PDB entry 1Z2L | X-ray diffraction, 2.25 A resolution | chains A and B

# Chain A (and B)
Name: Allantoate amidohydrolase
Source organism: Escherichia coli
Notes: EC 3.5.3.-; chain B of this document is another copy of the same molecule, construct and numbering; everything in this record applies to it too
UniProt: P77425 (ALLC_ECOLI); residues 4-413 here correspond to UniProt positions 2-411 (UniProt number = residue number - 2)
Chain sequence (423 residues; numbered 1 to 423; the number before each row is that of its first residue):
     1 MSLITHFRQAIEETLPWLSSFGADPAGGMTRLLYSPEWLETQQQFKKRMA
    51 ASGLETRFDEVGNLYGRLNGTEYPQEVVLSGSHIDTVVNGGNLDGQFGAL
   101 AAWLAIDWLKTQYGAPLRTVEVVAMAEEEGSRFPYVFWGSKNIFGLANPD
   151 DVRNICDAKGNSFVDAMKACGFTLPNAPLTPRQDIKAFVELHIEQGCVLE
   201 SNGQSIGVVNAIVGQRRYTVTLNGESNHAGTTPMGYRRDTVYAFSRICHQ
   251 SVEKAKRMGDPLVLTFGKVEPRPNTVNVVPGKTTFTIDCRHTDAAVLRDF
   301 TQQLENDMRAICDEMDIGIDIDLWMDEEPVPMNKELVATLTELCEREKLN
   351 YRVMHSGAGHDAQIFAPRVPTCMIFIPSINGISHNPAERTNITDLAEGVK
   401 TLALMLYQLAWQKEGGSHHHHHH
Unresolved in the structure: 1-2, 414-423 (chain B: 1-2, 413-423)
Differences from the reference sequence: expression tag (1-3, 414-423)
Ion coordination: Zn2+ site 1: His83, Asp94, His192; Zn2+ site 2: Asp94, Glu129, His384
Ligand contacts: allantoate ion (1AL): Gln215, Arg217, Asp288, Arg290, His384
Swiss-Prot annotation at these positions:
  - binding site (Zn(2+)): His83, Asp94, Glu129, His192, His384
  - binding site (allantoate): Arg217, Asn277, Arg290

# How chain A and chain B interact
Residue-residue contacts (75):
  Glu194(A) - Thr231(B)
  Gln195(A) - Thr231(B)  hydrogen bond (backbone-side chain)
  Gly196(A) - Thr231(B)
  Cys197(A) - Tyr236(B)  hydrophobic
  Ser201(A) - Tyr236(B)
  Asn202(A) - Tyr236(B)
  His228(A) - Arg290(B)
  His228(A) - Ala358(B)
  Ala229(A) - Val263(B)
  Ala229(A) - Thr265(B)
  Gly230(A) - Arg290(B)
  Gly230(A) - Gly357(B)
  Thr231(A) - Glu194(B)
  Thr231(A) - Gln195(B)  hydrogen bond (side chain-backbone)
  Thr231(A) - Gly196(B)
  Thr231(A) - Gly357(B)
  Thr231(A) - Ala358(B)
  Pro233(A) - Val198(B)  hydrophobic
  Met234(A) - Leu262(B)
  Met234(A) - Leu264(B)
  Tyr236(A) - Cys197(B)  hydrophobic
  Tyr236(A) - Ser201(B)
  Tyr236(A) - Asn202(B)
  Arg237(A) - Val263(B)
  Arg237(A) - Leu264(B)  hydrogen bond (side chain-backbone)
  Arg237(A) - Thr265(B)  hydrogen bond
  Val241(A) - Phe244(B)  hydrophobic
  Val241(A) - Phe266(B)
  Tyr242(A) - His249(B)
  Tyr242(A) - Val252(B)  hydrophobic
  Tyr242(A) - Glu253(B)
  Tyr242(A) - Lys256(B)
  Phe244(A) - Val241(B)  hydrophobic
  Phe244(A) - Ser245(B)
  Ser245(A) - Ser245(B)
  Ser245(A) - Cys248(B)
  Ser245(A) - His249(B)
  Arg246(A) - His249(B)
  Cys248(A) - Ser245(B)  hydrogen bond
  His249(A) - Arg246(B)
  His249(A) - His249(B)
  Val252(A) - Tyr242(B)  hydrophobic
  Glu253(A) - Tyr242(B)  hydrogen bond
  Lys256(A) - Tyr242(B)
  Asp260(A) - Pro233(B)
  Leu262(A) - Met234(B)
  Val263(A) - Ala229(B)
  Val263(A) - Met234(B)  hydrophobic
  Val263(A) - Arg237(B)
  Leu264(A) - Met234(B)
  Leu264(A) - Arg237(B)  hydrogen bond (backbone-side chain)
  Thr265(A) - Ala229(B)
  Thr265(A) - Arg237(B)  hydrogen bond
  Phe266(A) - Val241(B)
  Gly267(A) - Asn274(B)  hydrogen bond (backbone-side chain)
  Gly267(A) - Thr275(B)  hydrogen bond (backbone-backbone)
  Gly267(A) - Val278(B)
  Lys268(A) - Asn274(B)
  Val269(A) - Pro271(B)
  Val269(A) - Asn274(B)
  Asn274(A) - Gly267(B)
  Asn274(A) - Lys268(B)
  Asn274(A) - Val269(B)
  Thr275(A) - Gly267(B)  hydrogen bond (backbone-backbone)
  Val276(A) - Thr286(B)
  Val276(A) - Asp288(B)
  Asn277(A) - Asp288(B)
  Asn277(A) - Arg290(B)
  Pro280(A) - Gly267(B)
  Thr286(A) - Val276(B)
  Asp288(A) - Val276(B)
  Asp288(A) - Asn277(B)
  Arg290(A) - Gly230(B)
  Arg290(A) - Asn277(B)
  Gly357(A) - Gly230(B)
Also at the interface, not in a pair above, chain A (52 interface residues in all): Val198, Arg217, Thr232, Ala255, Glu270, Pro271, Val278, Val279, Ile287, Ala358
Also at the interface, not in a pair above, chain B (54 interface residues in all): Arg217, His228, Thr232, Asp239, Ala255, Asp260, Glu270, Val279, Pro280, Ile287, Trp324

# Summary
52 residues of chain A and 54 residues of chain B are in contact, with 11 hydrogen bonds. Polar pairs include
Gln195(A)-Thr231(B), Arg237(A)-Leu264(B) and Arg237(A)-Thr265(B). Chain A binds allantoate ion. From UniProt:
5 Zn2+-binding residues and 3 allantoate-binding residues on chain A.
Both chains are Allantoate amidohydrolase (Escherichia coli). Entry 1Z2L (Crystal structure of
Allantoate-amidohydrolase from E.coli K12 in complex with substrate Allantoate) was determined by X-ray
diffraction, deposited together with 2IMO.
